Entry 7FGK (X-ray diffraction, 2.30 A resolution); this record covers chains H and L.

# Chain H
Name: Fab Heavy Chain
Organism: Mus musculus
Notes: antibody fragment or engineered binder
Amino-acid sequence (219 residues; each row starts with the number of its first residue):
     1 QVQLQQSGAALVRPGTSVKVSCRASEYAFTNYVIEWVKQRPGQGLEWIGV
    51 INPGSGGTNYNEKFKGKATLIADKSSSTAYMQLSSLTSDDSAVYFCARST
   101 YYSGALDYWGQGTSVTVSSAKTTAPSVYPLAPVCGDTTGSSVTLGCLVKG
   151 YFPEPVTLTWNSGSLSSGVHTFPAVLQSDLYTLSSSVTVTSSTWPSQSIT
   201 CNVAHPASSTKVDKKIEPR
Unresolved in the structure: 135-139, 219
Disulfides: Cys22-Cys96, Cys146-Cys201

# Chain L
Name: Fab Light Chain
Organism: Mus musculus
Notes: antibody fragment or engineered binder
Amino-acid sequence (218 residues; row label = number of the first residue in the row):
     1 QLVLTQSSSASFSLGASAKLTCTLSSQHSTYTIEWYQQQPLKPPKYVMEL
    51 KKDGSHSTGDGIPDRFSGSSSGADRYLSISNIQPEDEAIYICGVGDTIKE
   101 QFVYVFGGGTKVTVLGQPKSTPTLTVFPPSSEELKENKATLVCLISNFSP
   151 SGVTVAWKANGTPITQGVDTSNPTKEGNKFMASSFLHLTSDQWRSHNSFT
   201 CQVTHEGDTVEKSLSPAE
Disulfides: Cys22-Cys92, Cys143-Cys201

# How chain H and chain L interact
Pairs across the interface (80):
  Glu35(H) with Phe102(L); Tyr104(L)
  Val37(H) with Phe106(L), hydrophobic
  Gln39(H) with Gln38(L), hydrogen bond
  Gln43(H) with Ser8(L), hydrogen bond (side chain-backbone); Ile89(L); Gly108(L); Gly109(L), hydrogen bond (side chain-backbone); Lys111(L)
  Gly44(H) with Gln38(L); Gly108(L)
  Leu45(H) with Ile91(L), hydrophobic; Phe106(L)
  Trp47(H) with Phe102(L); Val103(L), hydrophobic; Tyr104(L); Phe106(L), hydrophobic
  Val50(H) with Phe102(L), hydrophobic
  Asn59(H) with Gln101(L); Phe102(L), hydrogen bond (side chain-backbone); Val103(L)
  Phe95(H) with Pro43(L), hydrophobic; Pro44(L)
  Ser103(H) with Thr97(L); Phe102(L)
  Gly104(H) with Glu34(L); Tyr104(L)
  Ala105(H) with Glu34(L), hydrogen bond (backbone-side chain); Tyr36(L); Tyr46(L), hydrophobic
  Leu106(H) with Tyr36(L), hydrogen bond (backbone-side chain); Tyr46(L)
  Asp107(H) with Tyr46(L)
  Trp109(H) with Tyr36(L), hydrophobic; Pro44(L)
  Gly110(H) with Pro43(L)
  Tyr128(H) with Ser130(L); Glu133(L); Glu136(L), hydrogen bond
  Pro129(H) with Ser130(L); Glu132(L)
  Leu130(H) with Phe127(L); Pro128(L); Val142(L), hydrophobic
  Ala131(H) with Phe127(L)
  Val133(H) with Pro128(L), hydrophobic
  Thr143(H) with Phe127(L)
  Leu144(H) with Phe127(L)
  Gly145(H) with Phe127(L)
  Leu147(H) with Thr140(L); Phe185(L), hydrophobic
  Lys149(H) with Glu133(L), salt bridge; Lys138(L); Thr140(L)
  His170(H) with Glu176(L), salt bridge; Met181(L)
  Thr171(H) with Met181(L)
  Phe172(H) with Leu144(L), hydrophobic; Ile145(L); Ser146(L); Met181(L), hydrophobic; Ala182(L); Ser183(L)
  Pro173(H) with Ser171(L); Asn172(L); Thr174(L); Met181(L); Ala182(L), hydrophobic; Ser183(L), hydrogen bond (backbone-side chain)
  Ala174(H) with Ser171(L)
  Val175(H) with Asp169(L); Thr170(L); Ser171(L); Ser183(L); Phe185(L), hydrophobic
  Gln177(H) with Asp169(L)
  Ser184(H) with Val142(L); Leu144(L); Phe185(L)
  Lys214(H) with Glu132(L), salt bridge
Also at the interface, not in a pair above, chain H (46 interface residues in all): Glu46, Thr58, Tyr108, Gln111, Val127, Pro132, Cys134, Thr182, Leu183, Ser186
Also at the interface, not in a pair above, chain L (48 interface residues in all): Lys42, Glu49, Asp60, Gly95, Thr110, Thr125, Leu214, Glu218

# In short
46 residues of chain H and 48 residues of chain L are in contact, with 8 hydrogen bonds and 3 salt bridges.
Among the polar pairs are Lys149(H)-Glu133(L), His170(H)-Glu176(L) and Lys214(H)-Glu132(L).
Chain H is Fab Heavy Chain and chain L is Fab Light Chain, both from Mus musculus; the structure, The Fab
antibody single structure against tau protein, was determined by X-ray diffraction.
